Entry 6NZ7 (X-ray diffraction, 2.95 A resolution); this record covers chains B and L of the 4 polymer chains in the assembly.

# Chain B
Molecule: Hemagglutinin HA2 chain
Source organism: Influenza A virus (strain A/Hong Kong/1/1968 H3N2)
UniProt: Q91MA7 (HEMA_I68A4); residues 4-176 here correspond to UniProt positions 349-521 (UniProt number = residue number + 345)
Amino-acid sequence (173 residues; row label = number of the first residue in the row):
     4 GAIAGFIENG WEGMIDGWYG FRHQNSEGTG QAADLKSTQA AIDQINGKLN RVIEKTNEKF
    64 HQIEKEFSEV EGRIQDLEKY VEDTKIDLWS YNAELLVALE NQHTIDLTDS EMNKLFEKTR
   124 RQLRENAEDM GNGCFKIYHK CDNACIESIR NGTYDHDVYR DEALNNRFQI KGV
Disordered / not traced: 75-79, 174-176
Cystine bridges: Cys144-Cys148
Covalently attached groups: N-acetylglucosamine (NAG) linked to Asn154
UniProt features mapped onto this chain:
  - glycosylation: Asn154 (N-linked (GlcNAc...) asparagine)

# Chain L
Molecule: 429 B01 FAB light chain
Source organism: Homo sapiens
UniProt: Q8TCD0 (Q8TCD0_HUMAN); residues 105-214 here correspond to UniProt positions 130-239 (UniProt number = residue number + 25)
Amino-acid sequence (214 residues; row label = number of the first residue in the row):
     1 DIQMTQSPSS LSASVGDRVT ITCRASQGIS YNLAWYQQKP GRVPNLLIHA ASRLQSGAPF
    61 RFSGSGSGTD FTLTISSLQP EDVATYYCQK YDSVPLTFGQ GTKVEIKRTV AAPSVFIFPP
   121 SDEQLKSGTA SVVCLLNNFY PREAKVQWKV DNALQSGNSQ ESVTEQDSKD STYSLSSTLT
   181 LSKADYEKHK VYACEVTHQG LSSPVTKSFN RGEC
Cystine bridges: Cys23-Cys88, Cys134-Cys194

# How chain B and chain L interact
Contacting residue pairs (8):
  Gln42(B) - Asn32(L)  hydrogen bond
  Asp46(B) - Ser30(L)  hydrogen bond
  Asp46(B) - Tyr31(L)
  Asp46(B) - Asn32(L)  hydrogen bond
  Asn49(B) - Tyr31(L)
  Asn49(B) - Arg53(L)  hydrogen bond
  Gly50(B) - Tyr31(L)
  Asn53(B) - Ser52(L)
Also at the interface, not in a pair above, chain L (7 interface residues in all): Ile29, Asp92

# Overview
Chain B and chain L form an interface of 5 and 7 residues respectively, with 4 hydrogen bonds. Among the polar
pairs are Gln42(B)-Asn32(L), Asp46(B)-Ser30(L) and Asp46(B)-Asn32(L). Covalently linked N-acetylglucosamine:
at Asn154(B).
Chain B is Hemagglutinin HA2 chain (Influenza A virus (strain A/Hong Kong/1/1968 H3N2)) and chain L is 429 B01
FAB light chain (Homo sapiens); the structure, Crystal structure of broadly neutralizing Influenza A antibody
429 B01 in complex with Hemagglutinin Hong Kong ..., was determined by X-ray diffraction.
